PDB entry 5L5J | X-ray diffraction, 2.90 A resolution | chains S and T of the 28 polymer chains in the assembly

== Chain S ==
Protein: Proteasome subunit alpha type-6
Organism: Saccharomyces cerevisiae (strain ATCC 204508 / S288c)
Notes: EC 3.4.25.1
UniProtKB: P40302 (PSA6_YEAST); residues 0-233 here correspond to UniProt positions 1-234 (UniProt number = residue number + 1)
Sequence (234 residues; numbered 0 to 233; the number before each row is that of its first residue; numbering starts at 0):
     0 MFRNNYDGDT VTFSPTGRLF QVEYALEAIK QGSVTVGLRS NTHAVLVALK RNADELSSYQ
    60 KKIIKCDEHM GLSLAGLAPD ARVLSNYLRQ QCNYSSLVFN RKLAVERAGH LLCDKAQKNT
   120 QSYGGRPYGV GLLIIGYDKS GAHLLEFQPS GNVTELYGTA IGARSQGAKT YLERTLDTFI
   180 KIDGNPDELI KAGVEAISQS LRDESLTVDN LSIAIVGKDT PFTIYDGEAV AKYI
Unresolved in the structure: 0-2
UniProt features mapped onto this chain:
  - modified residue: Ser13 (Phosphoserine)
  - cross-link: Lys190 (Glycyl lysine isopeptide (Lys-Gly) (interchain with G-Cter in ubiquitin))

== Chain T ==
Protein: Probable proteasome subunit alpha type-7
Organism: Saccharomyces cerevisiae (strain ATCC 204508 / S288c)
Notes: EC 3.4.25.1
UniProtKB: P21242 (PSA7_YEAST); residues -3 to 284 here correspond to UniProt positions 1-288 (UniProt number = residue number + 4)
Sequence (288 residues; numbered -3 to 284; the number before each row is that of its first residue; numbers below 1 keep their minus sign (Met-3 is residue -3)):
    -3 MTSIGTGYDL SNSVFSPDGR NFQVEYAVKA VENGTTSIGI KCNDGVVFAV EKLITSKLLV
    57 PQKNVKIQVV DRHIGCVYSG LIPDGRHLVN RGREEAASFK KLYKTPIPIP AFADRLGQYV
   117 QAHTLYNSVR PFGVSTIFGG VDKNGAHLYM LEPSGSYWGY KGAATGKGRQ SAKAELEKLV
   177 DHHPEGLSAR EAVKQAAKII YLAHEDNKEK DFELEISWCS LSETNGLHKF VKGDLLQEAI
   237 DFAQKEINGD DDEDEDDSDN VMSSDDENAP VATNANATTD QEGDIHLE
Unresolved in the structure: -3 to 1, 245-284
UniProt features mapped onto this chain:
  - modified residue: Thr-2 (N-acetylthreonine)

== How chain S and chain T interact ==
Residue-residue contacts - 63 pairs, chain S then chain T:
  Asn4(S) - Leu6(T)
  Tyr5(S) - Asp5(T)  hydrogen bond
  Tyr5(S) - Leu6(T)  hydrophobic
  Thr9(S) - Arg126(T)
  Val10(S) - Gln19(T)
  Val10(S) - Asn123(T)
  Val10(S) - Ser124(T)
  Val10(S) - Val125(T)
  Val10(S) - Arg126(T)
  Thr11(S) - Leu6(T)
  Thr11(S) - Gln19(T)
  Phe12(S) - Gln19(T)
  Phe12(S) - Tyr22(T)
  Phe12(S) - Ala23(T)  hydrophobic
  Phe12(S) - Arg126(T)
  Phe12(S) - Pro127(T)
  Ser13(S) - Tyr22(T)
  Pro14(S) - Tyr22(T)  hydrophobic
  Pro14(S) - Lys25(T)
  Thr15(S) - Lys25(T)
  Gly16(S) - Tyr22(T)
  Gly16(S) - Lys25(T)
  Gly16(S) - Ala26(T)
  Leu18(S) - Leu77(T)  hydrophobic
  Leu18(S) - Arg126(T)
  His109(S) - Arg82(T)
  Cys112(S) - Arg82(T)
  Asp113(S) - Arg82(T)  salt bridge
  Asp113(S) - Asn86(T)
  Gln116(S) - Pro79(T)
  Gln116(S) - Asp80(T)
  Gln116(S) - His83(T)  hydrogen bond
  Gln116(S) - Arg126(T)
  Thr119(S) - Arg126(T)  hydrogen bond (backbone-side chain)
  Gln120(S) - His119(T)
  Gln120(S) - Val125(T)
  Gln120(S) - Arg126(T)  hydrogen bond (backbone-backbone)
  Gln120(S) - Pro127(T)
  Gln120(S) - Phe128(T)
  Ser121(S) - Ser124(T)
  Tyr122(S) - Ser124(T)  hydrogen bond (backbone-backbone)
  Ser149(S) - Pro79(T)
  Gly150(S) - Pro79(T)
  Asn151(S) - Ile78(T)
  Asn151(S) - Pro79(T)
  Thr153(S) - Leu55(T)
  Thr153(S) - Asn60(T)
  Glu154(S) - Val56(T)
  Glu154(S) - Lys59(T)
  Glu154(S) - Asn60(T)  hydrogen bond (backbone-side chain)
  Leu155(S) - Leu54(T)
  Leu155(S) - Leu55(T)
  Leu155(S) - Val56(T)
  Tyr156(S) - Leu54(T)  hydrogen bond (backbone-backbone)
  Tyr156(S) - Leu55(T)
  Tyr156(S) - Val56(T)
  Tyr156(S) - Pro57(T)
  Gly157(S) - Leu54(T)
  Lys168(S) - Leu54(T)
  Leu171(S) - Leu54(T)
  Glu172(S) - Ser52(T)  hydrogen bond
  Glu172(S) - Lys53(T)  hydrogen bond (side chain-backbone)
  Leu175(S) - Lys53(T)
Interface residues without a listed pair, chain S (34 interface residues in all): Arg38, Val152, Phe178
Interface residues without a listed pair, chain T (30 interface residues in all): Gly129

== Overview ==
The interface between chain S and chain T involves 34 residues on one side and 30 on the other, with 9
hydrogen bonds and 1 salt bridge. Among the polar pairs are Asp113(S)-Arg82(T), Tyr5(S)-Asp5(T) and
Gln116(S)-His83(T).
Chain S is Proteasome subunit alpha type-6 and chain T is Probable proteasome subunit alpha type-7, both from
Saccharomyces cerevisiae (strain ATCC 204508 / S288c); the structure, Yeast 20S proteasome with human beta5i
(1-138) and human beta6 (97-111; 118-133) in complex with epoxyketone ..., was determined by X-ray
diffraction, deposited together with 5L52, 5L54, 5L55, 5L5A, 5L5B, 5L5D and 30 further entries.
